PDB entry 9EBH | electron microscopy, 3.60 A resolution | chains B and G of the 5 polymer chains in the assembly

== Chain B ==
Name: Guanine nucleotide-binding protein G(I)/G(S)/G(T) subunit beta-1
Organism: Homo sapiens
Reference sequence: P62873 (GBB1_HUMAN); numbering as in UniProt (aligned over 2-340)
Amino-acid sequence (349 residues; row label = number of the first residue in the row; numbers below 1 keep their minus sign (His-8 is residue -8)):
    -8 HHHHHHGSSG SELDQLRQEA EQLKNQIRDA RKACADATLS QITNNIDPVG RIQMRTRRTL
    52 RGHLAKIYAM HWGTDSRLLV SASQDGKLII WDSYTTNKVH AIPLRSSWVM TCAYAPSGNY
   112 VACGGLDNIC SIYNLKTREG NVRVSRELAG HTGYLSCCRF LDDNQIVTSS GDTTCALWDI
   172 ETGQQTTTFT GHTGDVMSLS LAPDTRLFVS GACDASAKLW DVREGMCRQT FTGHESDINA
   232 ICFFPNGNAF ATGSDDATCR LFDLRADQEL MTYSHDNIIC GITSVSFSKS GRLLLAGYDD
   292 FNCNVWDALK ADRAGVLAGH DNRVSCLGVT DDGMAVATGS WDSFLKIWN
Unresolved in the structure: -8 to 6
Differences from the reference sequence: expression tag (-8 to 1)

== Chain G ==
Name: Guanine nucleotide-binding protein G(I)/G(S)/G(O) subunit gamma-2
Organism: Homo sapiens
Reference sequence: P59768 (GBG2_HUMAN); residues 2-71 here = UniProt positions 2-71
Amino-acid sequence (70 residues; each row starts with the number of its first residue):
     2 ASNNTASIAQ ARKLVEQLKM EANIDRIKVS KAAADLMAYC EAHAKEDPLL TPVPASENPF
    62 REKKFFCAIL
Unresolved in the structure: 2-8, 62-71

== How chain B and chain G interact ==
Contacting residue pairs (71; chain B residue first):
  Leu14(B) with Leu19(G), hydrophobic
  Lys15(B) with Leu19(G)
  Gln17(B) with Ala23(G)
  Ile18(B) with Ala23(G), hydrophobic
  Ala24(B) with Lys29(G), hydrogen bond (backbone-side chain)
  Cys25(B) with Ile28(G), hydrogen bond (side chain-backbone); Lys29(G), hydrogen bond (backbone-side chain); Val30(G)
  Ala26(B) with Val30(G), hydrophobic
  Asp27(B) with Lys29(G); Val30(G); Ser31(G), hydrogen bond
  Ala28(B) with Val30(G); Ser31(G)
  Leu30(B) with Ala34(G), hydrophobic
  Ile33(B) with Ser31(G); Ala34(G), hydrophobic; Met38(G), hydrophobic
  Ile37(B) with Met38(G), hydrophobic
  Val40(B) with Leu51(G), hydrophobic
  Ile43(B) with Leu50(G)
  Arg48(B) with Phe61(G)
  Arg49(B) with Pro60(G); Phe61(G)
  Ser84(B) with Phe61(G)
  Tyr85(B) with Pro60(G); Phe61(G), hydrophobic
  Met217(B) with Met21(G), hydrophobic
  Cys218(B) with Gln18(G), hydrogen bond (backbone-side chain); Glu22(G)
  Arg219(B) with Glu22(G)
  Gln220(B) with Ile25(G)
  Thr221(B) with Glu22(G), hydrogen bond
  Phe235(B) with Leu37(G), hydrophobic; Tyr40(G), hydrophobic; Cys41(G), hydrophobic
  Pro236(B) with Tyr40(G), hydrogen bond (backbone-side chain)
  Asn237(B) with Tyr40(G)
  Ala240(B) with Leu37(G), hydrophobic
  Asp254(B) with Ala33(G); Leu37(G)
  Arg256(B) with Arg27(G); Ile28(G); Asp36(G), salt bridge
  Ala257(B) with Val30(G), hydrophobic; Ala33(G), hydrophobic
  Asp258(B) with Arg27(G), salt bridge
  Gln259(B) with Val30(G)
  Leu261(B) with Ala34(G), hydrophobic
  Ser279(B) with Asp48(G), hydrogen bond; Leu50(G)
  Lys280(B) with Glu47(G); Asp48(G)
  Ser281(B) with Tyr40(G); Cys41(G), hydrogen bond (backbone-side chain); His44(G); Asp48(G), hydrogen bond
  Gly282(B) with Cys41(G)
  Arg283(B) with Cys41(G); Leu51(G)
  Leu284(B) with Leu51(G), hydrophobic
  Leu300(B) with Cys41(G), hydrophobic
  Val320(B) with Leu50(G), hydrophobic
  Asp323(B) with Pro49(G)
  Gly324(B) with Pro49(G); Leu50(G)
  Met325(B) with Pro49(G), hydrophobic; Pro60(G)
  Ala326(B) with Phe61(G), hydrophobic
  Asn340(B) with Asn59(G), hydrogen bond; Phe61(G)
Also at the interface, not in a pair above, chain B (51 interface residues in all): Leu7, Ala11, Ala21, Met45, Ile338
Also at the interface, not in a pair above, chain G (30 interface residues in all): Ala12, Leu15, Asp26

== In short ==
Chain B and chain G form an interface of 51 and 30 residues respectively; the contacts include 11 hydrogen
bonds and 2 salt bridges. Among the polar pairs are Arg256(B)-Asp36(G), Asp258(B)-Arg27(G) and
Ala24(B)-Lys29(G).
Chain B is Guanine nucleotide-binding protein G(I)/G(S)/G(T) subunit beta-1 and chain G is Guanine
nucleotide-binding protein G(I)/G(S)/G(O) subunit gamma-2, both from Homo sapiens; the structure, Human
adenosine A3 receptor Gi1 complex bound to adenosine, was determined by electron microscopy, deposited
together with 9EBI.
